Entry 1W1A (X-ray diffraction, 2.25 A resolution); this record covers chain 1.

== Chain 1 ==
Protein: Probable polysaccharide deacetylase pdaa
Source organism: Bacillus subtilis
UniProt: O34928 (PDAA_BACSU); numbering as in UniProt (aligned over 12-263)
Chain sequence (257 residues; numbered 7 to 263; the number before each row is that of its first residue):
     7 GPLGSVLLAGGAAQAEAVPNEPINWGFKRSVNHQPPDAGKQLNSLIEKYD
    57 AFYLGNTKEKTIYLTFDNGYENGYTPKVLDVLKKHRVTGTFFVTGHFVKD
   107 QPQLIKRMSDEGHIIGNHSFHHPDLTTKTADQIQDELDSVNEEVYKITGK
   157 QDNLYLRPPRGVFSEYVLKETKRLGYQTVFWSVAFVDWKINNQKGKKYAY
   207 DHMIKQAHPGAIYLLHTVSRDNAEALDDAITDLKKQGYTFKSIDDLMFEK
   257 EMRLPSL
Not modelled in the structure: 7-23, 260-263
Bound ions: Cd2+ near H127 (its only coordinating residue here)
Residues lining bound ligands: 2-acetamido-2-deoxy-alpha-D-glucopyranose (NDG): D73, N74, G75, H124, H128, P165, R166, G167, W187, L220, H222
What the authors report for this chain:
  - binding site for 2-acetamido-2-deoxy-alpha-D-glucopyranose: D73, H124, H128, H222
  - catalytic residues: H124 (proposed by the authors, not directly observed)

== Overview ==
Ligands of chain 1: 2-acetamido-2-deoxy-alpha-D-glucopyranose. The paper reports the catalytic residue H124; a
binding site for 2-acetamido-2-deoxy-alpha-D-glucopyranose at D73, H124 and H128 among others.
Chain 1 is Probable polysaccharide deacetylase pdaa (Bacillus subtilis); the structure, Structure of Bacillus
subtilis PdaA in complex with NAG, a family 4 Carbohydrate esterase, was determined by X-ray diffraction
together with 1W1B and 1W17 from the same study.
